4FEC - chains A and C of the 3 polymer chains in the assembly; structure by X-ray diffraction, 3.00 A resolution.

# Chain A (and C)
Protein: Maltose-binding periplasmic protein, Huntingtin
Organism: Escherichia coli (strain K12)
Notes: fragment: Huntingtin protein exon1 domain; engineered mutation(s): HQHQH,HQHQH; chain C of this document is another copy of the same molecule, construct and numbering; everything in this record applies to it too
UniProtKB: chimeric construct of P0AEX9, P42858: residues 1-358 from P0AEX9 (MALE_ECOLI) positions 27-384 (UniProt number = residue number + 26); residues 371-452 from P42858 positions 1-64 (offset varies)
Sequence (452 residues; numbered 1 to 452; the number before each row is that of its first residue):
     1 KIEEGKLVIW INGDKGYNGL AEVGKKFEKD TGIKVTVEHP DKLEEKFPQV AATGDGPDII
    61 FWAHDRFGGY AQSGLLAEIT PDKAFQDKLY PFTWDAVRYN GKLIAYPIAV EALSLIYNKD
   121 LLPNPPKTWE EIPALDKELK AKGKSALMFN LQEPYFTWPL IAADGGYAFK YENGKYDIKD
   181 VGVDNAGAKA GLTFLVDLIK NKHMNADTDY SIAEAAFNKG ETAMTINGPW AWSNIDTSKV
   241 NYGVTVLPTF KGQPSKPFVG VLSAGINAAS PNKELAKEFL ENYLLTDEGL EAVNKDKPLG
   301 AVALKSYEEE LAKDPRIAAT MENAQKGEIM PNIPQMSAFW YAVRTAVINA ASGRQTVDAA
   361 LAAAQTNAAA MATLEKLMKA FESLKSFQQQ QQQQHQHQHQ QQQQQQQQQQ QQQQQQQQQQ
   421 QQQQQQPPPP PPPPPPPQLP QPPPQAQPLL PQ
Unresolved in the structure: 403-452 (chain C: 411-452)
Sequence notes: linker (359-370); insertion (388-405)
UniProt features mapped onto this chain:
  - region: T373 to S383 (Sufficient for interaction with TPR)
  - modified residue: K379 (N6-acetyllysine)
Reported in the primary citation:
  - conformationally variable residues: Q396 to Q407

# Interface between chain A and chain C
Residue-residue contacts (33; chain A residue first):
  N205(A) with Q401(C)
  D207(A) with H397(C); Q401(C)
  D209(A) with Q398(C)
  I212(A) with Q401(C); Q405(C)
  Y341(A) with S383(C), hydrogen bond (side chain-backbone); L384(C); F387(C)
  T345(A) with Q390(C), hydrogen bond
  I348(A) with Q390(C); Q393(C); Q394(C)
  N349(A) with Q390(C), hydrogen bond
  R354(A) with A52(C); T53(C); Q390(C); Q393(C)
  Q355(A) with A52(C)
  T356(A) with A52(C), hydrogen bond (backbone-backbone); G54(C)
  D358(A) with G74(C)
  A359(A) with S73(C)
  A362(A) with Q72(C); S73(C)
  Q365(A) with Q72(C)
  T366(A) with K379(C)
  N367(A) with S383(C), hydrogen bond
  A370(A) with K379(C); A380(C); S383(C)
  L374(A) with L384(C), hydrophobic
  L377(A) with L377(C), hydrophobic
Interface residues without a listed pair, chain A (24 interface residues in all): M148, Q152, G353, T373
Interface residues without a listed pair, chain C (24 interface residues in all): A51, L75, A269, K376, F381

# Overview
Chain A and chain C each contribute 24 residues to their interface; the contacts include 5 hydrogen bonds.
Polar pairs include Y341(A)-S383(C), T345(A)-Q390(C) and N349(A)-Q390(C). The paper reports conformational
variability at Q396(A).
Both chains are Maltose-binding periplasmic protein, Huntingtin (Escherichia coli (strain K12)). Entry 4FEC
(Crystal Structure of Htt36Q3H) was determined by X-ray diffraction together with 4FE8, 4FEB and 4FED from the
same study.
